Entry 6JQ0 (electron microscopy, 3.54 A resolution); this record covers chains B and G of the 7 polymer chains in the assembly.

== Chain B ==
Molecule: Uncharacterized AAA domain-containing protein C31G5.19
Organism: Schizosaccharomyces pombe 972h-
Reference sequence: O14114 (YEJJ_SCHPO); numbering as in UniProt (aligned over 1-1190)
Sequence (1198 residues; numbered -7 to 1190; the number before each row is that of its first residue; numbers below 1 keep their minus sign (Gly-7 is residue -7)):
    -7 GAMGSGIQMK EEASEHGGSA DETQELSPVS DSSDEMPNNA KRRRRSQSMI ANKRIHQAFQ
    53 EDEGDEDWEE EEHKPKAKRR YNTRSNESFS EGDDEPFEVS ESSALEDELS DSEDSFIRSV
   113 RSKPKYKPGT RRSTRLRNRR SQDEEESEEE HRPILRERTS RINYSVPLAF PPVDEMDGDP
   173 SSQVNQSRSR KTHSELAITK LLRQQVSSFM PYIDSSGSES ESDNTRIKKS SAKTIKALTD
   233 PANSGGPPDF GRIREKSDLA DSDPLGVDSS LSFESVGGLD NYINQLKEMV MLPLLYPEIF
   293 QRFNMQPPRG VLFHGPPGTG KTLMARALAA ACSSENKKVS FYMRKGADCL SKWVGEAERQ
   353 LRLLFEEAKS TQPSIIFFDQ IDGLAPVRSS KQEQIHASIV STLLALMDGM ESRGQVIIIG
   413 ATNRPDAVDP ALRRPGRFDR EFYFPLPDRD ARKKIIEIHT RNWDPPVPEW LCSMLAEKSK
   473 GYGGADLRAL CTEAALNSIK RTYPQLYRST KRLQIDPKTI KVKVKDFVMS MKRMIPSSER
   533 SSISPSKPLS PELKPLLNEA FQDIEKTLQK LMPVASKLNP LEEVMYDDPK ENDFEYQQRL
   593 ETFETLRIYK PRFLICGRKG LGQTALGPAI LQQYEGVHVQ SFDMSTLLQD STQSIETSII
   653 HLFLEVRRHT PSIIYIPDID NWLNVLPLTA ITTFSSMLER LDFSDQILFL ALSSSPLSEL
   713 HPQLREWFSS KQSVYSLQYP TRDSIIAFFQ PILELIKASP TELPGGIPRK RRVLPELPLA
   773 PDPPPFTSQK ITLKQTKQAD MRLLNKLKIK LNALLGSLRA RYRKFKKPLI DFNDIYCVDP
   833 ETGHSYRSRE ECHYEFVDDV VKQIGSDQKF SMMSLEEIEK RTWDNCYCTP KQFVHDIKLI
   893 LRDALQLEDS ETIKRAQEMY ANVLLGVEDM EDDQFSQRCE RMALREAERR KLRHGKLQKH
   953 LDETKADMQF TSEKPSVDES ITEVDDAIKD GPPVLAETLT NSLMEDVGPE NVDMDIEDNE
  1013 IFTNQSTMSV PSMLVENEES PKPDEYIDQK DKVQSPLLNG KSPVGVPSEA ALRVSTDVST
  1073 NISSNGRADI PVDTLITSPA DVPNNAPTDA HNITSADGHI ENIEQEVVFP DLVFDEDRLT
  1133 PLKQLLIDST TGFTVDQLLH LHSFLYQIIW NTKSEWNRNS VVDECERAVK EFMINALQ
Unresolved in the structure: -7 to 260, 773-1127, 1187-1190
Sequence notes: expression tag (-7 to 0); engineered mutation Gln372 (Glu in O14114)
Residues lining bound ligands:
  - ATP (adenosine-5'-triphosphate), molecule 1: Ser267, Gly269, Pro308, Pro309, Gly310, Thr311, Gly312, Lys313, Thr314, Leu315, Asn415, Ile447, Ile450, His451, Gly476, Ala477, Arg480
  - ATP, molecule 2: Asp400, Arg426, Arg429
Swiss-Prot annotation at these positions:
  - binding site (ATP): Pro309 to Thr314
  - mutagenesis: Trp345 (W345A: Severely impairs histone deposition activity), Glu385 (E385A: Severely impairs histone deposition activity), Glu900 (E900A: Severely impairs histone deposition activity)
From the paper describing this entry:
  - binding site for unknown substrate (chain G): Trp345
  - mutagenesis - W345A, E385A: unchanged catalytic activity on ATP
  - mutagenesis - W345A, E385A: unchanged binding to histone

== Chain G ==
Molecule: unknown substrate
Organism: Spodoptera frugiperda
Sequence (14 residues; each row starts with the number of its first residue; X marks 14 residues of unknown identity (built as UNK)):
   333 XXXXXXXXXX XXXX

== How chain B and chain G interact ==
Chain B side of the interface, 4 residues: Lys344, Trp345, Val346, Glu385

== In short ==
No residue of chain B is in contact with chain G. Chain B binds ATP. From UniProt: 6 ATP-binding residues and
3 mutagenesis sites on chain B. The paper reports a binding site for unknown substrate (chain G) at Trp345(B);
W345A and E385A of chain B leave catalytic activity on ATP unchanged.
Chain B is Uncharacterized AAA domain-containing protein C31G5.19 (Schizosaccharomyces pombe 972h-) and chain
G is unknown substrate (Spodoptera frugiperda); the structure, CryoEM structure of Abo1 Walker B (E372Q)
mutant hexamer - ATP complex, was determined by electron microscopy together with 6JPQ and 6JPU from the same
study.
